Entry 9FH9 (electron microscopy, 2.50 A resolution); this record covers chains G and I of the 12 polymer chains in the assembly.

# Chain G
Name: Histone H2A type 3
Organism: Homo sapiens
Reference sequence: Q7L7L0 (H2A3_HUMAN); residues 0-129 here correspond to UniProt positions 1-130 (UniProt number = residue number + 1)
Amino-acid sequence (130 residues; each row starts with the number of its first residue; numbering starts at 0):
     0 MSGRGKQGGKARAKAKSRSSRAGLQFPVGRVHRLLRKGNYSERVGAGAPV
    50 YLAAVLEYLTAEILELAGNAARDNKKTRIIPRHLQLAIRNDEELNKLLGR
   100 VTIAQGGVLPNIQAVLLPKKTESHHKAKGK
Disordered / not traced: 0-13, 118-129
UniProt features mapped onto this chain:
  - modified residue: Ser1 (N-acetylserine), Arg3 (Citrulline), Lys5 (N6-(2-hydroxyisobutyryl)lysine), Lys9 (N6-(2-hydroxyisobutyryl)lysine), Lys13 (N6-(beta-hydroxybutyryl)lysine), Lys36 (N6-(2-hydroxyisobutyryl)lysine), Lys74 (N6-(2-hydroxyisobutyryl)lysine), Lys75 (N6-(2-hydroxyisobutyryl)lysine), Lys95 (N6-(2-hydroxyisobutyryl)lysine), Gln104 (N5-methylglutamine), Lys118 (N6-(2-hydroxyisobutyryl)lysine), Lys119 (N6-crotonyllysine), Thr120 (Phosphothreonine), Lys125 (N6-crotonyllysine)
  - cross-link (Glycyl lysine isopeptide (Lys-Gly)): Lys13 (interchain with G-Cter in ubiquitin), Lys15 (interchain with G-Cter in ubiquitin), Lys119 (interchain with G-Cter in ubiquitin)

# Chain I
Molecule: 147-nt DNA strand
Organism: Homo sapiens
Sequence (147 nucleotides; numbered -73 to 73; the number before each row is that of its first residue; numbers below 1 keep their minus sign (DA-73 is residue -73)):
   -73 ATCGAGAATCCCGGTGCCGAGGCCGCTCAATTGGTCGTAGACAGCTCTAG
   -23 CACCGCTTAAACGCACGTACGCGCTGTCCCCCGCGTTTTAACCGCCAAGG
    27 GGATTACTCCCTAGTCTCCAGGCACGTGTCAGATATATACATCCGAT
Disordered / not traced: -73, 73

# Chain G / chain I interface
Contacting residue pairs (12; chain G residue first):
  Arg29(G) - DG48(I)  hydrogen bond to the phosphate
  Arg29(G) - DC49(I)  salt bridge to the phosphate
  Arg35(G) - DA39(I)  salt bridge to the phosphate
  Arg42(G) - DT38(I)  hydrogen bond to the sugar
  Arg42(G) - DA39(I)  phosphate contact
  Val43(G) - DT38(I)  sugar contact
  Val43(G) - DA39(I)  hydrogen bond to the phosphate
  Gly44(G) - DT38(I)  phosphate contact
  Ala45(G) - DT38(I)  hydrogen bond to the phosphate
  Lys75(G) - DG58(I)  salt bridge to the phosphate
  Thr76(G) - DA57(I)  phosphate contact
  Arg77(G) - DA57(I)  sugar contact
Other interface residues (no listed pair), chain G (11 interface residues in all): Glu41, Lys74
Other interface residues (no listed pair), chain I (7 interface residues in all): DA59

# Summary
11 residues of chain G and 7 residues of chain I are in contact, with 4 hydrogen bonds and 3 salt bridges.
Polar pairs include Arg42(G)-DT38(I), Arg29(G)-DG48(I) and Val43(G)-DA39(I).
Chain G is Histone H2A type 3 and chain I is a 147-nt DNA strand, both from Homo sapiens; the structure,
Structure of CyclinB1 N-terminus bound to the NCP, was determined by electron microscopy (same publication as
9FGQ).
